Entry 2VAX (X-ray diffraction, 2.60 A resolution); this record covers chains A and I.

== Chain A (and I) ==
Protein: Acetyl-CoA--deacetylcephalosporin C acetyltransferase
Organism: Acremonium chrysogenum
Notes: EC 2.3.1.175; chain I of this document is another copy of the same molecule, construct and numbering; everything in this record applies to it too
UniProt: P39058 (CEFG_CEPAC); residues -58 to 385 here correspond to UniProt positions 1-444 (UniProt number = residue number + 59)
Amino-acid sequence (444 residues; numbered -58 to 385; the number before each row is that of its first residue; numbers below 1 keep their minus sign (Met-58 is residue -58)):
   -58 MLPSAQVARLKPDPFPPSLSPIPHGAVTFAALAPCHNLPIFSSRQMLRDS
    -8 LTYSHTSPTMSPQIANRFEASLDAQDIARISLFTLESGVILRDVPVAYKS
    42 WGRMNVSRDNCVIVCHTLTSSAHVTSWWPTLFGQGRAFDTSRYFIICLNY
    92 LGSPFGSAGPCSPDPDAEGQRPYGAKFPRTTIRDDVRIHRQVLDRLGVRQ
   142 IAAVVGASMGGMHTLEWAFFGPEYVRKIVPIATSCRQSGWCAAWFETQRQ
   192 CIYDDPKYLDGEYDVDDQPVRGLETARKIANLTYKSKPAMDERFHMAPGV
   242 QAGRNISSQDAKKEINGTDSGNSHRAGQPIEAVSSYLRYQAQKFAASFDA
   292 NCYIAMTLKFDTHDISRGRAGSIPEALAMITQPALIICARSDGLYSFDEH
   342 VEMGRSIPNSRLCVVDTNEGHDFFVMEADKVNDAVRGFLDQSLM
Not modelled in the structure: -58 to 6, 109-111, 242-267, 383-385 (chain I: -58 to 5, 109-111, 242-267, 384-385)
Modified residues: Ser149 (o-acetylserine; OAS)
Ligand contacts: cephalosporin c (CSC; 4-(3-acetoxymethyl-2-carboxy-8-oxo-5-thia-1-aza-bicyclo[4.2.0]oct-2-en-7-ylcarbamoyl)-1-carboxy-butyl-ammonium): Thr58, Leu59, Thr60, Ser61, Ser149, Arg218, Tyr225, Lys226, Arg234, Tyr277, Gln281, His362, Asp363, Phe365, Val366, Met367
Swiss-Prot annotation at these positions:
  - active site: Ser149, His362

== Interface between chain A and chain I ==
Pairs across the interface - 84 pairs, chain A then chain I:
  Arg177(A) with Met237(I)
  Gln178(A) with Met237(I)
  Ser179(A) with Lys228(I), hydrogen bond; Asp232(I)
  Gly180(A) with Met231(I); Asp232(I), hydrogen bond (backbone-side chain); Phe235(I), hydrogen bond (backbone-backbone)
  Trp181(A) with Leu223(I); Lys226(I); Ser227(I); Lys228(I); Met231(I), hydrophobic; Asp232(I), hydrogen bond (backbone-side chain)
  Ala184(A) with Leu223(I); Met231(I), hydrophobic; Val274(I), hydrophobic; Leu278(I)
  Trp185(A) with Trp185(I), hydrophobic; Leu223(I), hydrophobic; Thr224(I)
  Glu187(A) with Ser275(I), hydrogen bond; Leu278(I)
  Thr188(A) with Leu223(I); Leu278(I)
  Gln191(A) with Lys219(I), hydrogen bond; Ser275(I), hydrogen bond (side chain-backbone); Arg279(I)
  Cys192(A) with Thr216(I)
  Asp195(A) with Lys219(I), salt bridge; Arg279(I), salt bridge
  Arg212(A) with Asp195(I), salt bridge
  Thr216(A) with Cys192(I)
  Lys219(A) with Gln191(I), hydrogen bond; Asp195(I), salt bridge
  Ile220(A) with Ile220(I), hydrophobic
  Leu223(A) with Trp181(I); Ala184(I), hydrophobic; Trp185(I), hydrophobic; Thr188(I)
  Thr224(A) with Trp185(I)
  Lys226(A) with Trp181(I)
  Ser227(A) with Trp181(I)
  Lys228(A) with Ser179(I), hydrogen bond; Trp181(I); Leu335(I); Ser337(I); Glu340(I), salt bridge
  Met231(A) with Gly180(I); Trp181(I), hydrophobic; Ala184(I), hydrophobic
  Asp232(A) with Ser179(I); Gly180(I), hydrogen bond (side chain-backbone); Trp181(I), hydrogen bond (side chain-backbone)
  Phe235(A) with Gly180(I), hydrogen bond (backbone-backbone)
  Met237(A) with Arg177(I); Gln178(I); Asp302(I); His304(I)
  Gly240(A) with Ser307(I); Arg308(I); Gly309(I), hydrogen bond (backbone-backbone); Ala311(I); Gly312(I)
  Val241(A) with Ala311(I), hydrogen bond (backbone-backbone)
  Ile271(A) with Gln178(I)
  Val274(A) with Ala184(I), hydrophobic
  Ser275(A) with Glu187(I), hydrogen bond; Gln191(I), hydrogen bond (backbone-side chain)
  Leu278(A) with Ala184(I); Glu187(I); Thr188(I)
  Arg279(A) with Gln191(I); Asp195(I), salt bridge
  Asp302(A) with Met237(I)
  His304(A) with Met237(I)
  Ser307(A) with Gly240(I)
  Arg308(A) with Gly240(I)
  Gly309(A) with Gly240(I)
  Ala311(A) with Gly240(I); Val241(I), hydrogen bond (backbone-backbone)
  Gly312(A) with Gly240(I)
  Leu335(A) with Lys228(I)
  Ser337(A) with Lys228(I)
  Glu340(A) with Lys228(I), salt bridge
Other interface residues (no listed pair), chain A (48 interface residues in all): Ala183, Tyr194, Glu215, Ala238, Pro239, Asp305
Other interface residues (no listed pair), chain I (47 interface residues in all): Ala183, Tyr194, Arg212, Ala238, Pro239, Ile271, Asp305

== In short ==
48 residues of chain A face 47 of chain I across their interface, with 17 hydrogen bonds and 7 salt bridges.
Among the polar pairs are Asp195(A)-Lys219(I), Asp195(A)-Arg279(I) and Arg212(A)-Asp195(I). Chain A binds
cephalosporin c. From UniProt: active-site residues Ser149(A) and His362(A) on chain A.
Both chains are Acetyl-CoA--deacetylcephalosporin C acetyltransferase (Acremonium chrysogenum). Entry 2VAX
(Crystal structure of deacetylcephalosporin C acetyltransferase (Cephalosporin C-soak)) was determined by
X-ray diffraction, deposited together with 2VAT.
